PDB entry 3FNG | X-ray diffraction, 1.97 A resolution | chain A

[Chain A]
Molecule: Enoyl-[acyl-carrier-protein] reductase [NADH]
Organism: Mycobacterium tuberculosis
Notes: EC 1.3.1.9
UniProt: P0A5Y6 (INHA_MYCTU); residues 1-269 here = UniProt positions 1-269
Sequence (269 residues; row label = number of the first residue in the row):
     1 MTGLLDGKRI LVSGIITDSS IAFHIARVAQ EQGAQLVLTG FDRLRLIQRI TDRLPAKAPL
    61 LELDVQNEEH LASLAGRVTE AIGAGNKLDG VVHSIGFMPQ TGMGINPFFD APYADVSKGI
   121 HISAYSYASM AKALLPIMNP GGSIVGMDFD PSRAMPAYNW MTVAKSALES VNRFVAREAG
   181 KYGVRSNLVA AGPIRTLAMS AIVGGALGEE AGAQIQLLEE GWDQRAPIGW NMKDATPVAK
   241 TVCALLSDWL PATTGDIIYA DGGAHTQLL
Unresolved in the structure: 1
Ligand contacts:
  - JPL (5-(cyclohexylmethyl)-2-(2,4-dichlorophenoxy)phenol): Gly-96, Phe-97, Met-98, Met-103, Phe-149, Pro-156, Tyr-158, Met-161, Lys-165, Pro-193, Ala-198, Met-199, Ile-215, Leu-218
  - NAD (nicotinamide-adenine-dinucleotide): Gly-14, Ile-15, Ile-16, Ser-20, Ile-21, Phe-41, Leu-63, Asp-64, Val-65, Gln-66, Ser-94, Ile-95, Gly-96, Phe-97, Ile-122, Met-147, Asp-148, Phe-149, Tyr-158, Met-161, Lys-165, Ala-191, Gly-192, Pro-193, Ile-194, Thr-196, Leu-197, Ala-198
Reported in the primary citation:
  - conformationally variable residues (order/disorder transition, side-chain flip): Phe-149, Arg-195 to Gly-205
  - binding site for JPL: Met-98, Phe-149, Tyr-158, Met-199, Ile-215, Leu-218

[Summary]
Ligands of chain A: NAD and compound JPL. The paper reports a binding site for JPL at Met-98, Phe-149 and
Tyr-158 among others; conformational variability at Phe-149 and Arg-195.
Chain A is Enoyl-[acyl-carrier-protein] reductase [NADH] (Mycobacterium tuberculosis); the structure, Crystal
structure of InhA bound to triclosan derivative, was determined by X-ray diffraction (same publication as
3FNE, 3FNF and 3FNH).
